Entry 6K01 (X-ray diffraction, 2.84 A resolution); this record covers chains C and D.

# Chain C
Protein: Histone H2A
Organism: Xenopus laevis
Reference sequence: Q6AZJ8 (Q6AZJ8_XENLA); residues 15-106 here = UniProt positions 15-106
Sequence (92 residues; each row starts with the number of its first residue):
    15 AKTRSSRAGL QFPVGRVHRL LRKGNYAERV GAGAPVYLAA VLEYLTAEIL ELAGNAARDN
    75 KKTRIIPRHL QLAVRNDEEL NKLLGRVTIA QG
Not modelled in the structure: 15-22, 100-106

# Chain D
Protein: Histone H2B 1.1
Organism: Xenopus laevis
Reference sequence: P02281 (H2B11_XENLA); residues 25-123 here correspond to UniProt positions 28-126 (UniProt number = residue number + 3)
Sequence (99 residues; each row starts with the number of its first residue):
    25 KKRRKTRKES YAIYVYKVLK QVHPDTGISS KAMSIMNSFV NDVFERIAGE ASRLAHYNKR
    85 STITSREIQT AVRLLLPGEL AKHAVSEGTK AVTKYTSAK
Not modelled in the structure: 25-30, 120-123
Construct notes: engineered mutation Thr30 (Ser33 in P02281)
Curated features (UniProtKB/Swiss-Prot):
  - glycosylation: Ser110 (O-linked (GlcNAc) serine)
  - cross-link: Lys118 (Glycyl lysine isopeptide (Lys-Gly) (interchain with G-Cter in ubiquitin))

# Chain C / chain D interface
Residue-residue contacts - 98 pairs, chain C then chain D:
  Gln25(C) with Tyr38(D); Lys41(D); Val42(D); Gln45(D)
  Phe26(C) with Tyr35(D), hydrophobic; Val64(D), hydrophobic
  Pro27(C) with Tyr38(D)
  Arg30(C) with Tyr38(D), hydrogen bond
  Val31(C) with Phe68(D), hydrophobic
  Leu34(C) with Glu33(D); Tyr35(D); Phe68(D), hydrophobic
  Leu35(C) with Ala72(D), hydrophobic
  Tyr40(C) with Phe68(D); Ala72(D); Ser76(D), hydrogen bond (backbone-side chain); Ile87(D), hydrophobic
  Ala41(C) with Ile87(D), hydrophobic
  Glu42(C) with Ser85(D), hydrogen bond
  Arg43(C) with Ser85(D), hydrogen bond (backbone-backbone); Thr86(D); Ile87(D), hydrogen bond (backbone-backbone)
  Val44(C) with Ile87(D)
  Gly45(C) with Thr86(D); Ile87(D), hydrogen bond (backbone-backbone)
  Gly47(C) with Ser89(D); Val116(D)
  Ala48(C) with Ile87(D); Thr88(D)
  Val50(C) with Ala115(D); Val116(D)
  Tyr51(C) with Ser89(D); Ile92(D), hydrophobic; Gln93(D), hydrogen bond; Val109(D), hydrogen bond (side chain-backbone); Gly112(D); Thr113(D); Val116(D)
  Leu52(C) with Phe68(D), hydrophobic; Ile71(D), hydrophobic
  Ala54(C) with Glu111(D); Ala115(D), hydrophobic
  Val55(C) with Val96(D), hydrophobic; Ala108(D)
  Leu56(C) with Val64(D), hydrophobic; Phe68(D), hydrophobic
  Glu57(C) with Val42(D)
  Tyr58(C) with Glu103(D); Leu104(D); His107(D); Ala108(D), hydrophobic; Glu111(D)
  Leu59(C) with Val67(D), hydrophobic
  Thr60(C) with Met60(D); Val64(D)
  Ala61(C) with Val42(D), hydrophobic
  Ile63(C) with Met60(D), hydrophobic; Phe63(D), hydrophobic
  Leu64(C) with Val39(D); Leu43(D), hydrophobic; His47(D); Met60(D), hydrophobic
  Glu65(C) with Val46(D); His47(D), hydrogen bond (backbone-side chain)
  Gly68(C) with His47(D)
  Asn69(C) with His47(D)
  Arg72(C) with His47(D), hydrogen bond; Thr50(D)
  Thr77(C) with Thr50(D); Gly51(D), hydrogen bond (backbone-backbone)
  Arg78(C) with Gly51(D); Ile52(D); Ser53(D)
  Ile79(C) with Leu43(D), hydrophobic; Thr50(D); Gly51(D), hydrogen bond (backbone-backbone); Ile52(D); Ser53(D), hydrogen bond (backbone-backbone); Ala56(D)
  Ile80(C) with Ser53(D); Ala56(D)
  Pro81(C) with Ser53(D); Lys55(D); Ala56(D); Ile59(D), hydrophobic
  Leu84(C) with Ala56(D); Ile59(D), hydrophobic; Met60(D), hydrophobic
  Glu93(C) with Pro101(D); Gly102(D); Glu103(D), hydrogen bond (side chain-backbone); Leu104(D), hydrogen bond (side chain-backbone)
  Leu94(C) with Leu104(D), hydrophobic
  Leu97(C) with Arg70(D), hydrogen bond (backbone-side chain); Leu99(D); Leu100(D), hydrophobic
  Leu98(C) with Phe63(D), hydrophobic; Val67(D), hydrophobic
Also at the interface, not in a pair above, chain C (46 interface residues in all): Glu62, Ala71, Val88, Lys96
Also at the interface, not in a pair above, chain D (52 interface residues in all): Asp49, Asp66, Glu69, Gly73

# Overview
46 residues of chain C face 52 of chain D across their interface, with 16 hydrogen bonds. Polar pairs include
Arg30(C)-Tyr38(D), Tyr40(C)-Ser76(D) and Glu42(C)-Ser85(D).
Chain C is Histone H2A and chain D is Histone H2B 1.1, both from Xenopus laevis; the structure, Crystal
structure of xH2A-H2B, was determined by X-ray diffraction.
